PDB entry 4DV5 | X-ray diffraction, 3.68 A resolution | chains A and T of the 21 polymer chains in the assembly

# Chain A
Molecule: 16S rRNA
Organism: Thermus thermophilus
Sequence (1522 nucleotides; row label = number of the first residue in the row; note: 42 numbers in that range are skipped by the numbering (no residue carries them; nothing is unmodelled there); a row labelled like 190A-190L holds insertion residues (190A, then the next letters in order); numbering starts at 0):
     0 UUUGUUGGAG AGUUUGAUCC UGGCUCAGGG UGAACGCUGG CGGCGUGCCU AAGACAUGCA
    60 AGUCGUGCGG G
    73 CCGCGGGGUU UU
    88 ACUCCG
    95 UGGUC
   101 AGCGGCGGAC GGGUGAGUAA CGCGUGGGU
  129A G
   130 ACCUACCCGG AAGAGGGGGA CAACCCGGGG AAACUCGGGC UAAUCCCCCA UGUGGACCCG
   190 C
190A-190L CCCUUGGGGUGU
   191 GUCCAAAGGG CUUU
   216 GCCCGCUUCC GGAUGGGCCC GCGUCCCAUC AGCUAGUUGG UGGGGUAAUG GCCCACCAAG
   276 GCGACGACGG GUAGCCGGUC UGAGAGGAUG GCCGGCCACA GGGGCACUGA GACACGGGCC
   336 CCACUCCUAC GGGAGGCAGC AGUUAGGAAU CUUCCGCAAU GGGCGCAAGC CUGACGGAGC
   396 GACGCCGCUU GGAGGAAGAA GCCCUUCGGG GUGUAAACUC CUGAA
   442 CCCGGGACGA AACCCCCGAC GA
   474 GGGGACUGAC GGUACCGGG
   494 GUAAUAGCGC CGGCCAACUC CGUGCCAGCA GCCGCGGUAA UACGGAGGGC GCGAGCGUUA
   554 CCCGGAUUCA CUGGGCGUAA AGGGCGUGUA GGCGGCCUGG GGCGUCCCAU GUGAAAGACC
   614 ACGGCUCAAC CGUGGGGGAG CGUGGGAUAC GCUCAGGCUA GACGGUGGGA GAGGGUGGUG
   674 GAAUUCCCGG AGUAGCGGUG AAAUGCGCAG AUACCGGGAG GAACGCCGAU GGCGAAGGCA
   734 GCCACCUGGU CCACCCGUGA CGCUGAGGCG CGAAAGCGUG GGGAGCAAAC CGGAUUAGAU
   794 ACCCGGGUAG UCCACGCCCU AAACGAUGCG CGCUAGGUCU CUGGGUCU
   848 CCUGGGGGCC GAAGCUAACG CGUUAAGCGC GCCGCCUGGG GAGUACGGCC GCAAGGCUGA
   908 AACUCAGAGG AAUUGACGGG GGCCCGCACA AGCGGUGGAG CAUGUGGUUU AAUUCGAAGX
   968 AACGCGAAGA ACCUUACCAG GCCUUGACAU GCUAGG
 1003A G
  1004 AACCCGGGUG AAAGCCUGGG GUGCCCC
1030A-1030D GCGA
  1031 GGGGAGCCCU AGCACAGGUG CUGCAUGGCC GUCGUCAGCU CGUGCCGUGA GGUGUUGGGU
  1091 UAAGUCCCGC AACGAGCGCA ACCCCCGCCG UUAGUUGCCA GCGGUUCGGC CGGGCACUCU
  1151 AACGGGACUG CCCGCGAAA
  1171 GCGGGAGGAA GGAGGGGACG ACGUCUGGUC AGCAUGGCCC UUACGGCCUG GGCGACACAC
  1231 GUGCUACAAU GCCCACUACA AAGCGAUGCC ACCCGGCAAC GGGGAGCUAA UCGCAAAAAG
  1291 GUGGGCCCAG UUCGGAUUGG GGUCUGCAAC CCGACCCCAU GAAGCCGGAA UCGCUAGUAA
  1351 UCGCGGAUCA G
 1361A C
  1362 CAUGCCGCGG UGAAUACGUU CCCGGGCCUU GUACACACXG CCXGUXACGC CAUGGGAGCG
  1422 GGCUCUACCC GAAGUCGCCG GG
  1446 AGCCUACGGG
  1459 CAGGCGCCGA GGGUAGGGCC CGUGACUGGG GCGAAGUCGU AACAAGGUAG CUGUACCGGA
  1519 AGGUGCGGCU GGAUCCACUC CUUUCU
Unresolved in the structure: 0-4, 1534-1538
Construct notes: engineered mutation G914 (A1537 in M26923.1); conflict C1534 (A2157 in M26923.1), A1535 (C2158 in M26923.1)
Modified / non-standard residues: PSU (pseudouridine-5'-monophosphate) at position 516, 7MG (7N-methyl-8-hydroguanosine-5'-monophosphate) at position 527, M2G (N2-dimethylguanosine-5'-monophosphate) at position 966, 5MC (5-methylcytidine-5'-monophosphate) at position 967, 2MG (2N-methylguanosine-5'-monophosphate) at position 1207, 5MC (5-methylcytidine-5'-monophosphate) at position 1400, 4OC (4n,o2'-methylcytidine-5'-monophosphate) at position 1402, 5MC (5-methylcytidine-5'-monophosphate) at position 1404, 5MC (5-methylcytidine-5'-monophosphate) at position 1407, UR3 (3-methyluridine-5'-monophoshate) at position 1498, MA6 (6N-dimethyladenosine-5'-monophoshate) at position 1518, MA6 (6N-dimethyladenosine-5'-monophoshate) at position 1519, PSU (pseudouridine-5'-monophosphate) at position 1540, PSU (pseudouridine-5'-monophosphate) at position 1541
Metal / ion sites: Mg2+ site 1 near G6 (its only coordinating residue here); Mg2+ site 2: C48, G115; Mg2+ site 3 near A53 (its only coordinating residue here); Mg2+ site 4: A59, C386; Mg2+ site 5 near U98 (its only coordinating residue here); Mg2+ site 6: G107, G324, G326; Mg2+ site 7 near C110 (its only coordinating residue here); Mg2+ site 8 near G115 (its only coordinating residue here); Mg2+ site 9: G117, G289; Mg2+ site 10 near C123 (its only coordinating residue here); Mg2+ site 11: G124, U125, G236; Mg2+ site 12 near G146 (its only coordinating residue here); 107 more Mg2+ sites not listed
Ligand contacts: streptomycin (SRY): U12, U14, C526, 7MG_527, C912, A913, G914, A915, C1490, G1491

# Chain T
Name: ribosomal protein S20
Organism: Thermus thermophilus
UniProtKB: P80380 (RS20_THET8); residue numbers follow UniProt; this construct covers 1-106
Sequence (106 residues; row label = number of the first residue in the row):
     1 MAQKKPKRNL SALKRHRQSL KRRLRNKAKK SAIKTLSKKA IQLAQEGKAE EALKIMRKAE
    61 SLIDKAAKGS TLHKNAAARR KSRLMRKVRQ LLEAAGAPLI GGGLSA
Unresolved in the structure: 1-7
Metal / ion sites: Mg2+: His73, Lys74

# Interface between chain A and chain T
Residue-residue contacts - 90 pairs, chain A then chain T:
  G61(A) - Leu10(T)  phosphate contact
  G102(A) - Arg17(T)  salt bridge to the phosphate
  C103(A) - Lys14(T)  salt bridge to the phosphate
  C103(A) - Arg17(T)  salt bridge to the phosphate
  C103(A) - Lys21(T)  hydrogen bond to the phosphate
  G104(A) - Lys14(T)  hydrogen bond to the base
  G104(A) - Gln18(T)  phosphate contact
  G104(A) - Lys21(T)  salt bridge to the phosphate
  G105(A) - Gln18(T)  hydrogen bond to the phosphate
  G105(A) - Arg22(T)  salt bridge to the phosphate
  C106(A) - Arg15(T)  base contact
  G107(A) - Arg15(T)  salt bridge to the phosphate
  G108(A) - Arg15(T)  base contact
  C131(A) - Asn75(T)  phosphate contact
  C132(A) - Lys74(T)  hydrogen bond to the phosphate
  C132(A) - Asn75(T)  hydrogen bond to the phosphate
  U133(A) - Lys74(T)  salt bridge to the phosphate
  C150(A) - Lys21(T)  sugar contact
  C176(A) - Lys29(T)  salt bridge to the phosphate
  C177(A) - Lys65(T)  salt bridge to the phosphate
  C178(A) - Lys65(T)  phosphate contact
  A185(A) - Ala78(T)  sugar contact
  A185(A) - Lys81(T)  hydrogen bond to the base
  C186(A) - Ala78(T)  sugar contact
  C186(A) - Lys81(T)  sugar contact
  C186(A) - Ser82(T)  hydrogen bond to the phosphate
  C186(A) - Met85(T)  hydrogen bond to the sugar
  C187(A) - Ser82(T)  hydrogen bond to the phosphate
  C187(A) - Met85(T)  sugar contact
  C187(A) - Arg86(T)  sugar contact
  C187(A) - Arg89(T)  hydrogen bond to the sugar
  C187(A) - Leu104(T)  base contact
  C187(A) - Ser105(T)  hydrogen bond to the base
  C188(A) - Arg89(T)  hydrogen bond to the sugar
  C188(A) - Ser105(T)  base contact
  C188(A) - Ala106(T)  sugar contact
  U190L(A) - Ser105(T)  hydrogen bond to the base
  U190L(A) - Ala106(T)  base contact
  G191(A) - Gly101(T)  hydrogen bond to the sugar
  G191(A) - Gly102(T)  hydrogen bond to the sugar
  G191(A) - Gly103(T)  hydrogen bond to the base
  G191(A) - Leu104(T)  sugar contact
  G191(A) - Ser105(T)  hydrogen bond to the base
  U192(A) - Arg57(T)  sugar contact
  U192(A) - Glu60(T)  hydrogen bond to the sugar
  U192(A) - Gly102(T)  sugar contact
  U192(A) - Gly103(T)  sugar contact
  C193(A) - Glu60(T)  sugar contact
  C193(A) - Ser61(T)  hydrogen bond to the phosphate
  C193(A) - Asp64(T)  hydrogen bond to the sugar
  C194(A) - Ser61(T)  hydrogen bond to the phosphate
  C194(A) - Asp64(T)  sugar contact
  C194(A) - Lys65(T)  sugar contact
  C194(A) - Lys68(T)  phosphate contact
  A195(A) - Lys65(T)  salt bridge to the phosphate
  A195(A) - Lys68(T)  salt bridge to the phosphate
  A196(A) - Lys68(T)  salt bridge to the phosphate
  G258(A) - Lys87(T)  sugar contact
  G259(A) - Arg83(T)  salt bridge to the phosphate
  G259(A) - Lys87(T)  phosphate contact
  G260(A) - Arg83(T)  base contact
  U261(A) - Arg79(T)  salt bridge to the phosphate
  A262(A) - Lys74(T)  sugar contact
  A262(A) - Asn75(T)  sugar contact
  A262(A) - Arg79(T)  salt bridge to the phosphate
  A263(A) - Arg79(T)  salt bridge to the phosphate
  C322(A) - Ser19(T)  sugar contact
  C322(A) - Arg23(T)  sugar contact
  U323(A) - Ser19(T)  sugar contact
  U323(A) - Arg22(T)  phosphate contact
  U323(A) - Arg23(T)  sugar contact
  U323(A) - Asn26(T)  hydrogen bond to the phosphate
  G324(A) - Arg22(T)  phosphate contact
  G324(A) - Asn26(T)  hydrogen bond to the phosphate
  G324(A) - Ser70(T)  sugar contact
  A325(A) - Ser70(T)  hydrogen bond to the phosphate
  G332(A) - Leu10(T)  phosphate contact
  G332(A) - His16(T)  sugar contact
  G333(A) - His16(T)  hydrogen bond to the sugar
  A349(A) - Arg8(T)  hydrogen bond to the sugar
  C1439(A) - Lys38(T)  phosphate contact
  G1453(A) - Lys39(T)  hydrogen bond to the phosphate
  G1453(A) - Lys58(T)  base contact
  G1454(A) - Thr35(T)  phosphate contact
  G1454(A) - Lys39(T)  salt bridge to the phosphate
  G1455(A) - Ser31(T)  phosphate contact
  G1455(A) - Thr35(T)  hydrogen bond to the phosphate
  C1459(A) - Lys27(T)  salt bridge to the phosphate
  C1459(A) - Ser31(T)  hydrogen bond to the phosphate
  A1460(A) - Lys27(T)  salt bridge to the phosphate
Interface residues without a listed pair, chain A (48 interface residues in all): C174, C175, U1436
Interface residues without a listed pair, chain T (50 interface residues in all): Arg25, Ala28, Ala32, Leu36, His73, Ala76, Ile100

# Summary
The interface between chain A and chain T involves 48 residues on one side and 50 on the other, with 29
hydrogen bonds and 19 salt bridges. Polar pairs include G104(A)-Lys14(T), A185(A)-Lys81(T) and
C187(A)-Ser105(T). Bound to chain A: streptomycin.
Here chain A is 16S rRNA and chain T is ribosomal protein S20, both from Thermus thermophilus. Entry 4DV5
(Crystal structure of the Thermus thermophilus 30S ribosomal subunit with a 16S rRNA mutation, A914G, bound
...) was determined by X-ray diffraction.
